Entry 5HKK (X-ray diffraction, 3.00 A resolution); this record covers chains A and D of the 8 polymer chains in the assembly.

# Chain A
Protein: ATP synthase subunit alpha
From: Caldalkalibacillus thermarum TA2.A1
Notes: EC 3.6.3.14
Reference sequence: F5LA74 (F5LA74_9BACI); residues 1-502 here correspond to UniProt positions 4-505 (UniProt number = residue number + 3)
Amino-acid sequence (502 residues; each row starts with the number of its first residue):
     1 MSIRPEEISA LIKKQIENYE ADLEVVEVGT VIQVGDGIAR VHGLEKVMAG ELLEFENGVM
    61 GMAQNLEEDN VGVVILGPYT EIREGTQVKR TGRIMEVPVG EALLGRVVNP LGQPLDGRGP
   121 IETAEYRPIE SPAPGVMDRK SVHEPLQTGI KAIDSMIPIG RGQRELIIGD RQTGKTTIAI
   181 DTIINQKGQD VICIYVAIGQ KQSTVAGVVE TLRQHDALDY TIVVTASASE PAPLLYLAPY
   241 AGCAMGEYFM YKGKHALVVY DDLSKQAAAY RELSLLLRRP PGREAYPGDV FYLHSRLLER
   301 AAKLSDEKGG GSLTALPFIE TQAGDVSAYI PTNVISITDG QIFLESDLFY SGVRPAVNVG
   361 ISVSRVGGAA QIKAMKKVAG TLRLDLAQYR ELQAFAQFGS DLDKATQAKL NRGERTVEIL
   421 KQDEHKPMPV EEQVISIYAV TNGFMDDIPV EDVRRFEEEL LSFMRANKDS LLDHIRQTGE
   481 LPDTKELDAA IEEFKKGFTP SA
Disordered / not traced: 1-25, 501-502
Bound ions: Mg2+: Thr176 (together with ADP)
Ligand contacts: ADP (adenosine-5'-diphosphate): Asp170, Arg171, Gln172, Thr173, Gly174, Lys175, Thr176, Thr177, Phe349, Arg354, Pro355, Gln422, Asp423, Glu424
What the authors report for this chain:
  - binding site for phosphate ion: Arg365
  - catalytic residues: Arg365 (citing earlier work)

# Chain D
Protein: ATP synthase subunit beta
From: Caldalkalibacillus thermarum TA2.A1
Notes: EC 3.6.3.14
Reference sequence: F5LA72 (F5LA72_9BACI); numbering as in UniProt (aligned over 1-462)
Amino-acid sequence (462 residues; row label = number of the first residue in the row):
     1 MNKGRIIQVM GPVVDIQFES GQLPDIYNAI TIERPQGGTL TVEAAVHLGD NVVRCVAMAS
    61 TDGLVRGLEA VDTGAPISVP VGKATLGRVF NVLGEPIDEQ GEVNAEERHP IHRPAPEFEE
   121 LSTADEILET GIKVIDLLAP YAKGGKIGLF GGAGVGKTVL IQELINNVAQ EHGGLSVFAG
   181 VGERTREGND LYHEMKDSGV ISKTSMVFGQ MNEPPGARLR VALTGLTMAE YFRDREGQDV
   241 LLFIDNIFRF TQAGSEVSAL LGRMPSAVGY QPTLATEMGQ LQERITSTKK GSITSIQAIY
   301 VPADDYTDPA PATTFAHLDA TTNLERKLAE MGIYPAVDPL ASTSRILSPA VVGEEHYRVA
   361 RGVQQVLQRY NDLQDIIAIL GMDELSDEDK LIVARARKIQ RFLSQPFHVA EQFTGMPGKY
   421 VPVKETVRGF KEILEGKHDN LPEEAFYMVG TIDEAVEKAK KL
Disordered / not traced: 1
Bound ions: Mg2+: Thr158 (together with ADP)
Ligand contacts:
  - ADP (adenosine-5'-diphosphate), molecule 1: Gly152, Ala153, Gly154, Val155, Gly156, Lys157, Thr158, Val159, Arg184, Glu187, Tyr334, Pro335, Gln405, Phe407, Ala410, Phe413, Thr414
  - ADP, molecule 2: Ser344, Arg345, Tyr357
What the authors report for this chain:
  - binding site for ADP: Gly152 to Thr158
  - binding site for phosphate ion: Lys157, Arg184, Asp245, Asn246, Arg249

# Chain A / chain D interface
Contacting residue pairs (81; chain A residue first):
  Ile32(A) - Gly49(D)
  Gln33(A) - His47(D)
  Val34(A) - Ile26(D)
  Val34(A) - Val46(D)
  Val34(A) - His47(D)  hydrogen bond (backbone-backbone)
  Asp36(A) - Arg263(D)  salt bridge
  Tyr79(A) - Tyr27(D)  hydrogen bond
  Thr80(A) - Asp25(D)
  Thr80(A) - Ile26(D)
  Thr80(A) - Tyr27(D)
  Arg83(A) - Asp25(D)  salt bridge
  Arg83(A) - His47(D)
  Glu84(A) - Leu23(D)
  Glu84(A) - His47(D)  hydrogen bond (backbone-side chain)
  Glu84(A) - Gly49(D)
  Glu84(A) - Asp50(D)  hydrogen bond (side chain-backbone)
  Glu84(A) - Asn51(D)  hydrogen bond (side chain-backbone)
  Leu115(A) - Phe118(D)
  Leu115(A) - Glu119(D)
  Asp116(A) - Glu119(D)
  Gly117(A) - Glu119(D)
  Arg171(A) - Phe315(D)
  Arg171(A) - Thr321(D)
  Arg171(A) - Thr343(D)
  Gln172(A) - Thr343(D)
  Lys201(A) - Lys146(D)
  Lys201(A) - Glu283(D)
  Lys201(A) - Ala316(D)
  Lys201(A) - His317(D)
  Lys201(A) - Leu318(D)
  Lys201(A) - Asp319(D)  salt bridge
  Gln202(A) - Phe118(D)
  Gln202(A) - Leu121(D)
  Gln202(A) - Glu283(D)  hydrogen bond (backbone-side chain)
  Ser203(A) - Leu121(D)
  Ser203(A) - Thr123(D)
  Ser203(A) - Thr286(D)
  Ala206(A) - Phe118(D)
  Gly207(A) - Thr123(D)
  Ser227(A) - Glu283(D)  hydrogen bond
  Ala228(A) - Gly279(D)
  Ala228(A) - His317(D)
  Ser229(A) - Ala115(D)
  Ser229(A) - Gly279(D)
  Ser229(A) - Gln280(D)
  Ser229(A) - Glu283(D)
  Glu230(A) - Thr276(D)
  Ala232(A) - Thr276(D)
  Lys265(A) - Ala316(D)
  Arg271(A) - Ser266(D)  hydrogen bond
  Arg271(A) - Ala267(D)
  Glu272(A) - Pro272(D)
  Glu272(A) - Thr273(D)
  Glu272(A) - Thr276(D)  hydrogen bond
  Leu275(A) - Met264(D)  hydrophobic
  Leu275(A) - Ser266(D)
  Leu275(A) - Pro272(D)  hydrophobic
  Leu276(A) - Thr273(D)
  Arg278(A) - Gly262(D)  hydrogen bond (side chain-backbone)
  Arg278(A) - Met264(D)
  Arg279(A) - Met264(D)
  Pro281(A) - Met264(D)
  Glu284(A) - Ala267(D)
  Ala285(A) - Ser266(D)
  Ala285(A) - Ala267(D)
  Gln322(A) - Tyr306(D)
  Gln322(A) - Thr307(D)
  Gln322(A) - Ala312(D)
  Ala323(A) - Thr307(D)
  Asp347(A) - Gln368(D)  hydrogen bond
  Tyr350(A) - Leu340(D)  hydrogen bond (side chain-backbone)
  Tyr350(A) - Thr343(D)
  Tyr350(A) - Gln364(D)
  Tyr350(A) - Gln365(D)
  Tyr350(A) - Gln368(D)
  Ser351(A) - Gln365(D)
  Ser351(A) - Gln368(D)
  Gly352(A) - Gln365(D)
  Arg354(A) - Arg361(D)
  Gln397(A) - Glu384(D)  hydrogen bond (side chain-backbone)
  Gln397(A) - Ser386(D)
Interface residues without a listed pair, chain A (49 interface residues in all): Gly35, Ile82, Val107, Gly199, Gln200, Val205, Val209, Phe349
Interface residues without a listed pair, chain D (53 interface residues in all): Ala45, Leu48, Val52, Ser122, Pro265, Ala275, Ser342, Tyr357, Asp389

# In short
Chain A and chain D form an interface of 49 and 53 residues respectively, with 13 hydrogen bonds and 3 salt
bridges. Polar pairs include Asp36(A)-Arg263(D), Arg83(A)-Asp25(D) and Lys201(A)-Asp319(D). The paper reports
the catalytic residue Arg365(A); a binding site for phosphate ion at Arg365(A) and Lys157(D) among others.
Here chain A is ATP synthase subunit alpha and chain D is ATP synthase subunit beta, both from
Caldalkalibacillus thermarum TA2.A1. Entry 5HKK (Caldalaklibacillus thermarum F1-ATPase (wild type)) was
determined by X-ray diffraction together with 5IK2 from the same study.
